Entry 2IDU (X-ray diffraction, 0.95 A resolution); this record covers chain A.

[Chain A]
Protein: Amicyanin
Organism: Paracoccus denitrificans
UniProt: P22364 (AMCY_PARDE); residues 1-105 here correspond to UniProt positions 27-131 (UniProt number = residue number + 26)
Amino-acid sequence (105 residues; row label = number of the first residue in the row):
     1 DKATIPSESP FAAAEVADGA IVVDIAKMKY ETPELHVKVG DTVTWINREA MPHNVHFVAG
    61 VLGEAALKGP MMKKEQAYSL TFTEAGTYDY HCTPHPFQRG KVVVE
Differences from the reference sequence: modified residue (51); engineered mutation Gln98 (Met124 in P22364)
Modified positions: Met51 (s-oxymethionine; MHO)
Bound ions: Cu+: His53, Cys92, His95, Gln98
Swiss-Prot annotation at these positions:
  - binding site (Cu cation): His53, Cys92, His95

[Summary]
His53, Cys92, His95 and Gln98 coordinate Cu+. From UniProt: 3 Cu cation-binding residues.
Chain A is Amicyanin (Paracoccus denitrificans); the structure, Structure of M98Q mutant of amicyanin, Cu(I),
was determined by X-ray diffraction together with 2IDQ, 2IDS and 2IDT from the same study.
